3S2D - chains A and T of the 12 polymer chains in the assembly; structure by X-ray diffraction, 3.20 A resolution.

# Chain A
Protein: DNA-directed RNA polymerase II subunit RPB1
Organism: Saccharomyces cerevisiae S288c
Notes: EC 2.7.7.6
UniProtKB: P04050 (RPB1_YEAST); residue numbers follow UniProt; this construct covers 1-1733
Amino-acid sequence (1733 residues; row label = number of the first residue in the row):
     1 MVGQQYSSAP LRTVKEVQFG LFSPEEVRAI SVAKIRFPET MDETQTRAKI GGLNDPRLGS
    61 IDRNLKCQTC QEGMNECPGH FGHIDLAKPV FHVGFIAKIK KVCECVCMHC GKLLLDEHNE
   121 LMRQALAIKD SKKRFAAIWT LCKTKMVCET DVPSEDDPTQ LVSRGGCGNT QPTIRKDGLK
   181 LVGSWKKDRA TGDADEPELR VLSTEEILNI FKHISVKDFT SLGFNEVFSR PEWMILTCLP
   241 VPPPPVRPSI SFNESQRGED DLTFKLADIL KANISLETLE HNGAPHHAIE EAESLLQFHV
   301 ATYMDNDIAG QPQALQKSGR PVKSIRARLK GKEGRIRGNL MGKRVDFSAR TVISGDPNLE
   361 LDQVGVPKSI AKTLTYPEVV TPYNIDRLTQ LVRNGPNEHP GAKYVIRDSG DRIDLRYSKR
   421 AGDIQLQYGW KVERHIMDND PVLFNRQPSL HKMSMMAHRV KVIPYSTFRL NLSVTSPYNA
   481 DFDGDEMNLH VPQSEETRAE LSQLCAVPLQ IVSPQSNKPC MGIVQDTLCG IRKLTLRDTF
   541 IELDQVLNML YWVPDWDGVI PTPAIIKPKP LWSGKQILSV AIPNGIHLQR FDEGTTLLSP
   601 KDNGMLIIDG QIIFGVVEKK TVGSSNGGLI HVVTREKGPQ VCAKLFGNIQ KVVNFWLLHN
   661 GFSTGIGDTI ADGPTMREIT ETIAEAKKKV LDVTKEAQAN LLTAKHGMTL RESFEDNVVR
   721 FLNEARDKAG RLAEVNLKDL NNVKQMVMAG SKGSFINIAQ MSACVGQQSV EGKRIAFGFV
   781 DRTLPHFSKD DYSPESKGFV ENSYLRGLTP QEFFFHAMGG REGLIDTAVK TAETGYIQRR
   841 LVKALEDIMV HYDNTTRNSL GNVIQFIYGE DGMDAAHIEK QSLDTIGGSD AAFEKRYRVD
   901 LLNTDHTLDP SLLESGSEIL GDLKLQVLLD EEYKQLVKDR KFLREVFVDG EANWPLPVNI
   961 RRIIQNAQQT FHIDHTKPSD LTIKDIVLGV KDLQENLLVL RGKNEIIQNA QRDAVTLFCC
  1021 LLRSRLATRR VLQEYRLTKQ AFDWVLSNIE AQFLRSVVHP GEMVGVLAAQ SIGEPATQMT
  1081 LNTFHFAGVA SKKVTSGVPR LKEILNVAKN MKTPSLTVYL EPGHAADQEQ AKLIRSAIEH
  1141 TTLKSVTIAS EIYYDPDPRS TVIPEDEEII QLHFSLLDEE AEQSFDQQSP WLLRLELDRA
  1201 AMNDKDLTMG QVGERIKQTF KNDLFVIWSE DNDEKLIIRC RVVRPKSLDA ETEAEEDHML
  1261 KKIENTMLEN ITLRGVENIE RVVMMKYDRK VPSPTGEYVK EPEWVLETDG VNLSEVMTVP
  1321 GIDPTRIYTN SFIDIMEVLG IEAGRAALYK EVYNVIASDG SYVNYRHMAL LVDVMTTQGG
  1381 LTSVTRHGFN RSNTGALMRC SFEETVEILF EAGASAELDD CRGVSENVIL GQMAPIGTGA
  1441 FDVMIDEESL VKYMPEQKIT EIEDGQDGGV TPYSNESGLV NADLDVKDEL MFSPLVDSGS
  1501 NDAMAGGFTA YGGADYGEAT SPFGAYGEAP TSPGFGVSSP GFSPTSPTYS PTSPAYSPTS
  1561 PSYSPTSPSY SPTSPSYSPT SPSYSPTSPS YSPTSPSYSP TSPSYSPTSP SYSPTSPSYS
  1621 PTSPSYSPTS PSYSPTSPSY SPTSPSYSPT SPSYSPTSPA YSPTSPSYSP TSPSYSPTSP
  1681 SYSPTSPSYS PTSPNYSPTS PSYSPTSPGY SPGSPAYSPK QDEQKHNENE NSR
Disordered / not traced: 1-2, 155-160, 187-198, 1177-1186, 1244-1253, 1446-1733
Metal / ion sites: Zn2+ site 1: Cys67, Cys70, Cys77, His80; Zn2+ site 2: Cys107, Cys110, Cys148, Cys167; Mg2+: Asp481, Asp483, Asp485 (shared with 1 residue of chain R)

# Chain T
Molecule: 29-nt DNA strand
Sequence (29 nucleotides; each row starts with the number of its first residue):
     1 CTACCGATAA GCAGACGATC ACCTCGATG
Disordered / not traced: 1-15, 29

# Chain A / chain T interface
Contacting residue pairs - 20 pairs, chain A then chain T:
  Lys330(A) - DG17(T)  salt bridge to the phosphate
  Lys332(A) - DC20(T)  salt bridge to the phosphate
  Lys332(A) - DA21(T)  salt bridge to the phosphate
  Arg337(A) - DA18(T)  salt bridge to the phosphate
  Arg337(A) - DC20(T)  salt bridge to the phosphate
  Arg344(A) - DC22(T)  salt bridge to the phosphate
  Arg350(A) - DC22(T)  hydrogen bond to the sugar
  Gln447(A) - DA21(T)  sugar contact
  Pro448(A) - DC20(T)  base contact
  Thr831(A) - DT19(T)  sugar contact
  Ala832(A) - DT19(T)  phosphate contact
  Gly835(A) - DT19(T)  sugar contact
  Tyr836(A) - DA18(T)  sugar contact
  Arg1386(A) - DC16(T)  hydrogen bond to the base
  Arg1386(A) - DG17(T)  hydrogen bond to the base
  Glu1403(A) - DG17(T)  phosphate contact
  Glu1403(A) - DA18(T)  phosphate contact
  Glu1404(A) - DC16(T)  sugar contact
  Glu1404(A) - DG17(T)  hydrogen bond to the phosphate
  Glu1407(A) - DC16(T)  sugar contact
Also at the interface, not in a pair above, chain A (17 interface residues in all): Arg839, His1387

# Summary
17 residues of chain A face 7 of chain T across their interface; the contacts include 4 hydrogen bonds and 6
salt bridges. Polar pairs include Arg1386(A)-DC16(T), Arg1386(A)-DG17(T) and Arg350(A)-DC22(T). The Zn2+ site
1 is built by Cys67(A), Cys70(A), Cys77(A) and His80(A).
Here chain A is DNA-directed RNA polymerase II subunit RPB1 (Saccharomyces cerevisiae S288c) and chain T is a
29-nt DNA strand. Entry 3S2D (RNA Polymerase II Initiation Complex with a 5-nt RNA containing a 5Br-U) was
determined by X-ray diffraction, deposited together with 3RZD, 3RZO, 3S14, 3S15, 3S16, 3S17 and 5 further
entries.
